7PC2 - chains C and G of the 18 polymer chains in the assembly; structure by electron microscopy, 2.80 A resolution.

== Chain C ==
Protein: gp120, BG505 SOSIP.664 T332N
Source organism: Human immunodeficiency virus
Sequence (481 residues; row label = number of the first residue in the row; note: 15 numbers in that range are skipped by the numbering (no residue carries them; nothing is unmodelled there); a row labelled like 185A-185L holds insertion residues (185A, then the next letters in order)):
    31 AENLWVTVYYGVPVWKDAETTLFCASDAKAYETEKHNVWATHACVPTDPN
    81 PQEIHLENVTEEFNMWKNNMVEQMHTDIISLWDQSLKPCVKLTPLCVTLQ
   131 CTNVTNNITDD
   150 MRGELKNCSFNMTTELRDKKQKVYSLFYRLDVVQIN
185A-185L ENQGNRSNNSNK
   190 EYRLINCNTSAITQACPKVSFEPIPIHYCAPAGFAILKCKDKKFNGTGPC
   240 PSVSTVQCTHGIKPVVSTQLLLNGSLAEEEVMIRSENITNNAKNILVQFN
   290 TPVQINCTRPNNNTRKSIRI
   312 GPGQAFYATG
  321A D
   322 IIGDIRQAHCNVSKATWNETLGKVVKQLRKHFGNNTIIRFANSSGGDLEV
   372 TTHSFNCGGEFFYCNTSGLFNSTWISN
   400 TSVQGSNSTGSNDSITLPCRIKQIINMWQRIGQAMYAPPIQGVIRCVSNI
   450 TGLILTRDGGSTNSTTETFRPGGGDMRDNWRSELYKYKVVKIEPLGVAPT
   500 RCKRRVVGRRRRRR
Disordered / not traced: 31, 59-65, 185B-185L, 400-409, 507-513
Disulfide bonds: Cys-54/Cys-74, Cys-119/Cys-205, Cys-126/Cys-196, Cys-131/Cys-157, Cys-218/Cys-247, Cys-228/Cys-239, Cys-296/Cys-331, Cys-378/Cys-445, Cys-385/Cys-418
Glycans and other covalent adducts: N-acetylglucosamine (NAG) linked to Asn-88, Asn-133, Asn-156, Asn-160, Asn-197, Asn-234, Asn-262, Asn-301, Asn-339, Asn-363, Asn-386, Asn-392, Asn-411, Asn-448; glycan linked to Asn-276, Asn-295, Asn-332
From the paper describing this entry:
  - post-translational modification sites: Asn-262, Asn-295, Asn-332, Asn-411
  - mutagenesis - N295A, N332A: decreased binding to 7-269
  - mutagenesis - N386A: decreased binding to 7-155 and 7-176 antibodies
  - mutagenesis - N262A: decreased binding to all conformation-dependent antibodies
  - mutagenesis - G324A/D325A: unchanged binding to pt7 bNAbs

== Chain G ==
Protein: 3BNC IgG Fab heavy chain
Source organism: Homo sapiens
Notes: antibody fragment or engineered binder
Sequence (226 residues; row label = number of the first residue in the row; a row labelled like 71A-71D holds insertion residues (71A, then the next letters in order)):
     1 QVQLLQSGAAVTKPGASVRVSCEASGYNIRDYFIHWWRQAPGQGLQWVGW
    51 IN
   52A P
    53 KTGQPNNPRQFQGRVSLTR
71A-71D HASW
    72 DFDTYSFYMDL
82A-82C KAL
    83 RSDDTAVYFCARQRSDYW
100A-100B DF
   101 DVWGSGTQVTVSSASTKGPSVFPLAPSSKSTSGGTAALGCLVKDYFPEPV
   151 TVSWNSGALTSGVHTFPAVLQSSGLYSLSSVVTVPSSSLGTQTYICNVNH
   201 KPSNTKVDKKVEPKSC
Disordered / not traced: 112-216
Disulfide bonds: Cys-22/Cys-92

== Chain C / chain G interface ==
Residue-residue contacts (24):
  Asn-279(C) / Trp-100(G)  hydrogen bond
  Asn-280(C) / Trp-47(G)
  Asn-280(C) / Trp-50(G)
  Asn-280(C) / Asn-58(G)
  Asn-280(C) / Trp-100(G)
  Ala-281(C) / Trp-100(G)  hydrophobic
  Lys-282(C) / Asp-98(G)  salt bridge
  Ser-365(C) / Pro-57(G)
  Gly-366(C) / Pro-57(G)
  Gly-367(C) / Gly-55(G)
  Asp-368(C) / Thr-54(G)  hydrogen bond (backbone-backbone)
  Asp-368(C) / Arg-71(G)  salt bridge
  Val-371(C) / Thr-54(G)
  Ile-430(C) / Arg-30(G)
  Ile-430(C) / Phe-73(G)  hydrophobic
  Arg-456(C) / Asn-58(G)  hydrogen bond (backbone-side chain)
  Asp-457(C) / Asn-58(G)
  Asp-457(C) / Asn-59(G)
  Asp-457(C) / Gln-64(G)  hydrogen bond
  Gly-458(C) / Trp-47(G)
  Gly-458(C) / Asn-58(G)
  Gly-458(C) / Pro-60(G)
  Gly-459(C) / Trp-47(G)
  Arg-469(C) / Gln-64(G)
Also at the interface, not in a pair above, chain C (20 interface residues in all): Asn-197, Gln-428, Thr-455, Gly-472, Gly-473
Also at the interface, not in a pair above, chain G (19 interface residues in all): Phe-33, Lys-53, Gln-56, Arg-61, Trp-71D

== Overview ==
The interface between chain C and chain G involves 20 residues on one side and 19 on the other; the contacts
include 4 hydrogen bonds and 2 salt bridges. Polar pairs include Lys-282(C)/Asp-98(G), Asp-368(C)/Arg-71(G)
and Asn-279(C)/Trp-100(G). The paper reports that N295A and N332A of chain C reduce binding to 7-269;
modification sites Asn-262(C), Asn-295(C) and Asn-332(C) among others; 5 substitutions were tested in all.
Here chain C is gp120, BG505 SOSIP.664 T332N (Human immunodeficiency virus) and chain G is 3BNC IgG Fab heavy
chain (Homo sapiens). Entry 7PC2 (HIV-1 Env (BG505 SOSIP.664) in complex with the IgA bNAb 7-269 and the
antibody 3BNC117) was determined by electron microscopy.
